Entry 1NT1 (X-ray diffraction, 2.00 A resolution); this record covers chains A and H.

[Chain A]
Name: thrombin
Organism: Homo sapiens
Notes: EC 3.4.21.5
UniProt: P00734 (THRB_HUMAN); the construct lacks a stretch of the UniProt sequence and is renumbered around it, so the offset changes along the chain: 2-14 = UniProt 337-349; 15-36 = UniProt 363-384; 37-60 = UniProt 386-409; 61-77 = UniProt 419-435; 8 more segments
Sequence (287 residues; numbered 1 to 246 plus 45 insertion-coded residues; 4 numbers in that range are skipped by the numbering (no residue carries them; nothing is unmodelled there); the number before each row is that of its first residue; a row labelled like 14A-14M holds insertion residues (14A, then the next letters in order)):
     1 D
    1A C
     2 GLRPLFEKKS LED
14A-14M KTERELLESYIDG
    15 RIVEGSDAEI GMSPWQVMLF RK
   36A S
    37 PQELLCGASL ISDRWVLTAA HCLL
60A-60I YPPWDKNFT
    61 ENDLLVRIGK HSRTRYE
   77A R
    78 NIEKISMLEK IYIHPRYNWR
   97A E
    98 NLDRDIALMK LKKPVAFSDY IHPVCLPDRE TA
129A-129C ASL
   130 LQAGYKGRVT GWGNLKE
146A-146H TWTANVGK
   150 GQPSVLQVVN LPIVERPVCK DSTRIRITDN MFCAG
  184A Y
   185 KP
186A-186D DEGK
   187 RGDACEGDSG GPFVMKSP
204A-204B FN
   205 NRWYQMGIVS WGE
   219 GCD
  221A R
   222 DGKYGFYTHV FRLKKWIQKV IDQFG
Disordered / not traced: 14L-14M, 15, 146A-146H
Cystine bridges: Cys1A-Cys122, Cys42-Cys58, Cys168-Cys182, Cys191-Cys220
Residues lining bound ligands: T76 ((6r,21as)-17-chloro-6-cyclohexyl-2,3,6,7,10,11,19,20-octahydro-1h,5H-pyrrolo[1,2-k][1,4,8,11,14]benzoxatetraaza-cycloheptadecine-5,8,12,21(9h,13h,21ah)-tetrone): His57, Tyr60A, Trp60D, Glu97A, Leu99, Ile174, Asp189, Ala190, Cys191, Glu192, Ser195, Val213, Ser214, Trp215, Gly216, Glu217, Gly219, Cys220, Gly226, Phe227, Tyr228
Swiss-Prot annotation at these positions:
  - region: Ala183 to Val200 (High affinity receptor-binding region which is also known as the TP508 peptide)
  - active site (Charge relay system): His57, Asp102, Ser195
  - site: Arg15, Ile16 (Cleavage)
  - glycosylation: Asn60G (N-linked (GlcNAc...) (complex) asparagine)

[Chain H]
Name: Hirudin
UniProt: P28504 (HIR2_HIRME); residues 355-365 here correspond to UniProt positions 55-65 (UniProt number = residue number - 300)
Sequence (11 residues; numbered 355 to 365; the number before each row is that of its first residue):
   355 DFEEIPEAYL A
Modified / non-standard residues: Tyr363 (o-sulfo-l-tyrosine; TYS)
Construct notes: conflict Ala362 (Glu62 in P28504), Ala365 (Gln65 in P28504)
Swiss-Prot annotation at these positions:
  - modified residue: Tyr363 (Sulfotyrosine)

[How chain A and chain H interact]
Pairs across the interface - 22 pairs, chain A then chain H:
  Phe34(A) with Phe356(H), hydrophobic
  Gln38(A) with Ile359(H); Leu364(H)
  Leu40(A) with Phe356(H), hydrophobic
  Leu65(A) with Ile359(H), hydrophobic; Tyr363(H)
  Arg67(A) with Ile359(H)
  Arg73(A) with Asp355(H), salt bridge; Phe356(H)
  Thr74(A) with Asp355(H); Phe356(H); Glu357(H), hydrogen bond (backbone-backbone)
  Arg75(A) with Asp355(H), hydrogen bond (side chain-backbone); Glu357(H)
  Tyr76(A) with Glu357(H), hydrogen bond (backbone-side chain); Pro360(H); Tyr363(H)
  Glu80(A) with Tyr363(H)
  Lys81(A) with Tyr363(H)
  Ile82(A) with Tyr363(H)
  Met84(A) with Tyr363(H); Ala365(H)
Other interface residues (no listed pair), chain A (16 interface residues in all): Met32, Lys36, Gln151
Other interface residues (no listed pair), chain H (10 interface residues in all): Glu358, Ala362

[Summary]
Chain A and chain H form an interface of 16 and 10 residues respectively; the contacts include 3 hydrogen
bonds and 1 salt bridge. Polar pairs include Arg73(A)-Asp355(H), Arg75(A)-Asp355(H) and Tyr76(A)-Glu357(H).
Chain A binds compound T76.
Chain A is thrombin (Homo sapiens) and chain H is Hirudin; the structure, thrombin in complex with selective
macrocyclic inhibitor, was determined by X-ray diffraction together with 1NM6 from the same study.
